PDB entry 6SEH | X-ray diffraction, 3.15 A resolution | chains C and D

# Chain C
Name: Structure-specific endonuclease subunit SLX1
Organism: Thielavia terrestris
Notes: EC 3.1.-.-
UniProt: G2QV68 (G2QV68_THITE); residues 1-324 here = UniProt positions 1-324
Sequence (324 residues; row label = number of the first residue in the row):
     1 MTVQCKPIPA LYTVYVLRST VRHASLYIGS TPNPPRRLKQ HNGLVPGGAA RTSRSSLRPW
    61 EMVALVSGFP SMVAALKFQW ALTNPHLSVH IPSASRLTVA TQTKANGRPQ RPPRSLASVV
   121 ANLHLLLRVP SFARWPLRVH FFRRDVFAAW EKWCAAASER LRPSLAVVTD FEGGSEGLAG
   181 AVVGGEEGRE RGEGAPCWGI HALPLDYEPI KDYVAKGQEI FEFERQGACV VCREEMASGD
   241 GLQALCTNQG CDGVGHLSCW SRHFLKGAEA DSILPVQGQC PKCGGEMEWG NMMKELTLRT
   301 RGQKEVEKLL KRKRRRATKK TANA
Not modelled in the structure: 1-3, 50-53, 89-113, 173-196, 267-270, 313-324
Differences from the reference sequence: engineered mutation Gln79 (Glu in G2QV68)
Metal / ion sites: Zn2+ site 1: Cys229, Cys232, Cys259; Zn2+ site 2: Cys246, Cys251, Cys280, Cys283
What the authors report for this chain:
  - catalytic residues: Arg108 (proposed by the authors, not directly observed)

# Chain D
Name: Structure-specific endonuclease subunit SLX4
Organism: Thielavia terrestris
UniProt: A0A3S4CYR8 (A0A3S4CYR8_9PEZI); residues 834-936 here correspond to UniProt positions 573-675 (UniProt number = residue number - 261)
Sequence (104 residues; numbered 833 to 936; the number before each row is that of its first residue):
   833 MEDTETSLVA SPTDQQVSLF RYITQAVVTA PRAKDPANPS WHEKMLMYDP IILEDLTAWL
   893 NSGQLDRVGY DGEVAPGDVK KWCESKSVCC LWRVSLNGKE RKRF
Not modelled in the structure: 833-843, 926-936
Differences from the reference sequence: initiating methionine (833)

# Interface between chain C and chain D
Contacting residue pairs (57):
  Gln4(C) with Lys876(D); Asp881(D); Pro882(D)
  Ile8(C) with Met879(D); Tyr880(D), hydrophobic
  Pro70(C) with Tyr880(D), hydrophobic
  Ser71(C) with Pro882(D)
  Val73(C) with Pro882(D), hydrophobic; Cys921(D), hydrophobic
  Ala74(C) with Cys921(D)
  Lys77(C) with Cys922(D)
  Pro130(C) with Glu916(D); Ser919(D), hydrogen bond (backbone-side chain)
  Ser131(C) with Glu916(D), hydrogen bond (backbone-backbone); Ser919(D)
  Ala133(C) with Ser919(D)
  Arg134(C) with Ser919(D), hydrogen bond (backbone-side chain)
  Trp135(C) with Ser919(D), hydrogen bond (side chain-backbone); Cys921(D), hydrophobic
  Pro136(C) with Tyr880(D)
  Glu234(C) with Arg864(D), salt bridge
  Gly239(C) with Lys866(D); Pro868(D)
  Asp240(C) with Lys866(D)
  Gly241(C) with Ala865(D); Lys866(D), hydrogen bond (backbone-backbone)
  Leu242(C) with Pro868(D); Pro871(D), hydrophobic; Met879(D), hydrophobic
  His256(C) with Arg864(D), hydrogen bond
  Leu257(C) with Glu875(D); Leu878(D), hydrophobic; Met879(D), hydrophobic
  Ser261(C) with His874(D); Leu878(D)
  Asp271(C) with Lys918(D), hydrogen bond (backbone-side chain)
  Ile273(C) with Thr856(D); Val860(D), hydrophobic; His874(D); Leu878(D); Trp914(D), hydrophobic; Lys918(D)
  Leu274(C) with Met877(D); Leu878(D); Tyr880(D), hydrophobic; Ser919(D)
  Pro275(C) with Leu878(D); Tyr880(D)
  Trp289(C) with Leu878(D), hydrogen bond (side chain-backbone); Tyr880(D)
  Gly290(C) with Tyr880(D)
  Met293(C) with Leu878(D); Met879(D), hydrophobic
  Leu296(C) with Met879(D), hydrophobic
  Thr300(C) with Pro868(D)
  Arg301(C) with Met879(D); Asp881(D), salt bridge
Interface residues without a listed pair, chain C (34 interface residues in all): Phe132, Ser258, Thr297
Interface residues without a listed pair, chain D (25 interface residues in all): Ser917, Val920, Leu923

# Summary
34 residues of chain C face 25 of chain D across their interface, with 8 hydrogen bonds and 2 salt bridges.
Among the polar pairs are Glu234(C)-Arg864(D), Arg301(C)-Asp881(D) and Pro130(C)-Ser919(D). Cys229(C),
Cys232(C) and Cys259(C) form the Zn2+ site 1. Cys246(C), Cys251(C), Cys280(C) and Cys283(C) form the Zn2+ site
2. The paper reports the catalytic residue Arg108(C).
Here chain C is Structure-specific endonuclease subunit SLX1 and chain D is Structure-specific endonuclease
subunit SLX4, both from Thielavia terrestris. Entry 6SEH (Recognition and processing of branched DNA
substrates by Slx1-Slx4 nuclease) was determined by X-ray diffraction, deposited together with 6SEI.
